5MUT - chain A; structure by X-ray diffraction, 1.75 A resolution.

Chain A:
Molecule: Dihydroorotate dehydrogenase (quinone), mitochondrial
From: Homo sapiens
Notes: EC 1.3.5.2
Reference sequence: Q02127 (PYRD_HUMAN); residues 32-396 here correspond to UniProt positions 31-395 (UniProt number = residue number - 1)
Amino-acid sequence (365 residues; numbered 32 to 396; the number before each row is that of its first residue):
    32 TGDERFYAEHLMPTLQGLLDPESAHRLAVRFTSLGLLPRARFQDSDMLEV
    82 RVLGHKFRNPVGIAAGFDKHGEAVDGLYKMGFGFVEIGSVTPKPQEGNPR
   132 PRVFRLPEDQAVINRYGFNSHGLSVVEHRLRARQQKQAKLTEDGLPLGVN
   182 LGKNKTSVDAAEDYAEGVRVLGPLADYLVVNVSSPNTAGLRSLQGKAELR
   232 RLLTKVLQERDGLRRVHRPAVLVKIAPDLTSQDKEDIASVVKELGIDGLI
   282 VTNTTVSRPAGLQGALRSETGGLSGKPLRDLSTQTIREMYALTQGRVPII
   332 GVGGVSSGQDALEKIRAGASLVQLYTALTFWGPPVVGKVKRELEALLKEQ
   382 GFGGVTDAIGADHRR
Unresolved in the structure: 70-72, 214-225
Swiss-Prot annotation at these positions:
  - active site: S215 (Nucleophile)
  - binding site (FMN): A96 to K100, S120, N181, N212, K255, T283, G306, G335, Y356, T357
  - binding site (substrate): K100, N145 to F149, N212 to N217, N284, T285
Residues lining bound ligands:
  - FMN (flavin mononucleotide): A95, A96, G97, K100, G119, S120, V143, N145, Y147, F149, N181, N212, K255, T283, N284, T285, S305, G306, L309, V333, G334, G335, V336, L355, Y356, T357
  - HYT (2-methyl-5-oxidanyl-N-[2,3,5,6-tetrakis(fluoranyl)-4-phenyl-phenyl]-1,2,3-triazole-4-carboxamide): Y38, M43, L46, Q47, P52, A55, H56, A59, F62, T63, L67, L68, F98, V134, R136, V143, L359, T360, G363, P364
  - orotic acid (ORO): K100, N145, R146, Y147, G148, F149, N212, N284, T285
What the authors report for this chain:
  - binding site for HYT: Q47, R136

Summary:
Chain A binds flavin mononucleotide, orotic acid and compound HYT. UniProt lists active-site residue S215, 14
FMN-binding residues and 14 substrate-binding residues. The paper reports a binding site for HYT at Q47 and
R136.
Chain A is Dihydroorotate dehydrogenase (quinone), mitochondrial (Homo sapiens); the structure, Crystal
structure of potent human Dihydroorotate Dehydrogenase inhibitors based on hydroxylated azole scaffolds, was
determined by X-ray diffraction, deposited together with 5MVC and 5MVD.
